Entry 6OZO (X-ray diffraction, 2.23 A resolution); this record covers chains A and C of the 4 polymer chains in the assembly.

Chain A:
Molecule: Endonuclease V
Source organism: Mus musculus
Notes: EC 3.1.26.-
UniProt: Q8C9A2 (ENDOV_MOUSE); residues 1-253 here = UniProt positions 1-253
Sequence (253 residues; each row starts with the number of its first residue):
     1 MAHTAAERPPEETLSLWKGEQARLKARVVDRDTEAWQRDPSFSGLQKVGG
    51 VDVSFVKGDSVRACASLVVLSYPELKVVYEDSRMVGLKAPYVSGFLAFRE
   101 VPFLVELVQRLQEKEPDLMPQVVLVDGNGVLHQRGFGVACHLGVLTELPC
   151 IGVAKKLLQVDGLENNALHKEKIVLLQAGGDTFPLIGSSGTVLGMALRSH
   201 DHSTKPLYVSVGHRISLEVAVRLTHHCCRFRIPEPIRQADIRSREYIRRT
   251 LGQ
Unresolved in the structure: 1-6, 253
UniProt features mapped onto this chain:
  - binding site (Mg(2+)): Asp52, Asp126
  - site: Tyr91 (Interaction with target DNA)
  - mutagenesis: Ser93 (S93P: No effect on activity), Gln133 (Q133P: No effect on activity)
Ion coordination: Mn2+ site 1 near Gln46 (its only coordinating residue here); Mn2+ site 2: Asp52, Asp240 (shared with U12(C) of chain C); Mn2+ site 3: Asp52, Asp126 (shared with A11(C), U12(C) of chain C)
Reported in the primary citation:
  - mutagenesis - K155A: abolished catalytic activity
  - mutagenesis - K155M, R244A (10-fold): decreased catalytic activity
  - catalytic residues: Asp240 (proposed by the authors, not directly observed)

Chain C:
Molecule: 23-nt DNA/RNA hybrid strand
Sequence (23 nucleotides; row label = number of the first residue in the row):
     1 CGGUAACCCIAUAUGCAUGCAUU
Ion coordination: Mn2+ site 1: A11, U12 (shared with Asp52(A), Asp126(A) of chain A); Mn2+ site 2: U12 (shared with Asp52(A), Asp240(A) of chain A); Mn2+ site 3: U12, A13

How chain A and chain C interact:
Pairs across the interface (35):
  Asp52(A) - U12(C)  phosphate contact
  Val53(A) - U12(C)  sugar contact
  Ser54(A) - A13(C)  phosphate contact
  Phe55(A) - U12(C)  sugar contact
  Phe55(A) - A13(C)  hydrogen bond to the phosphate
  Lys57(A) - A13(C)  sugar contact
  Tyr91(A) - DI10(C)  hydrogen bond to the phosphate
  Tyr91(A) - A11(C)  stacking on the base
  Ser93(A) - C9(C)  sugar contact
  Ser93(A) - DI10(C)  hydrogen bond to the phosphate
  Gly94(A) - DI10(C)  base contact
  Phe95(A) - DI10(C)  base contact
  Leu96(A) - DI10(C)  base contact
  Leu96(A) - A11(C)  sugar contact
  Glu100(A) - A11(C)  hydrogen bond to the sugar
  Asp126(A) - A11(C)  phosphate contact
  Asp126(A) - U12(C)  phosphate contact
  Asn128(A) - DI10(C)  hydrogen bond to the sugar
  His132(A) - DI10(C)  base contact
  Gln133(A) - C9(C)  hydrogen bond to the base
  Gly137(A) - DI10(C)  base contact
  Val138(A) - DI10(C)  base contact
  Ala154(A) - DI10(C)  phosphate contact
  Ala154(A) - A11(C)  phosphate contact
  Lys155(A) - A11(C)  salt bridge to the phosphate
  Lys155(A) - U12(C)  salt bridge to the phosphate
  Lys156(A) - DI10(C)  sugar contact
  Lys156(A) - A11(C)  phosphate contact
  Lys156(A) - U12(C)  hydrogen bond to the base
  Leu158(A) - C9(C)  sugar contact
  Leu158(A) - DI10(C)  phosphate contact
  Gln159(A) - C8(C)  hydrogen bond to the sugar
  Gln159(A) - C9(C)  hydrogen bond to the sugar
  Asp240(A) - U12(C)  phosphate contact
  Arg244(A) - A13(C)  phosphate contact
Also at the interface, not in a pair above, chain A (27 interface residues in all): Arg8, Gly127, Leu157

Overview:
Chain A and chain C form an interface of 27 and 6 residues respectively; the contacts include 9 hydrogen
bonds, 2 salt bridges and 1 aromatic stacking contact. Polar pairs include Gln133(A)-C9(C), Lys156(A)-U12(C)
and Glu100(A)-A11(C). The paper reports the catalytic residue Asp240(A); K155M and R244A of chain A reduce
catalytic activity.
Here chain A is Endonuclease V (Mus musculus) and chain C is a 23-nt DNA/RNA hybrid strand. Entry 6OZO
(Crystal structure of Mus musculus (Mm) Endonuclease V in complex with a 23mer RNA oligo containing ...) was
determined by X-ray diffraction, deposited together with 6OZF, 6OZG, 6OZH, 6OZI, 6OZJ, 6OZK and 7 further
entries.
